PDB entry 5V74 | X-ray diffraction, 3.51 A resolution | chains H8 and Y8 of the 270 polymer chains in the assembly

Chain H8 (and Y8):
Protein: Microcompartments protein
From: Haliangium ochraceum (strain DSM 14365 / JCM 11303 / SMP-2)
Notes: chain Y8 of this document is another copy of the same molecule, construct and numbering; everything in this record applies to it too
UniProt: D0LID6 (D0LID6_HALO1); numbering as in UniProt (aligned over 1-212)
Amino-acid sequence (212 residues; numbered 1 to 212; the number before each row is that of its first residue):
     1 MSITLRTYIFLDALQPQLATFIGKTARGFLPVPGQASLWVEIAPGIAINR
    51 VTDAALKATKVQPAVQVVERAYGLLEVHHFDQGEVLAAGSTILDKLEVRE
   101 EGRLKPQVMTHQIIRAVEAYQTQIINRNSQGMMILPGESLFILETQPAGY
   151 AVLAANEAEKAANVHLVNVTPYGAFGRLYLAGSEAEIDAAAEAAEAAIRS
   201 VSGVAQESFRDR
Not modelled in the structure: 1-2, 206-212

Interface between chain H8 and chain Y8:
Contacting residue pairs - 37 pairs, chain H8 then chain Y8:
  Arg27(H8) with Arg127(Y8)
  Gly28(H8) with Ile124(Y8)
  Phe29(H8) with Tyr120(Y8), hydrophobic; Gln123(Y8); Ile124(Y8), hydrophobic
  Pro44(H8) with Thr110(Y8); Glu144(Y8); Arg177(Y8)
  Gly45(H8) with Arg177(Y8); Tyr179(Y8), hydrogen bond (backbone-side chain)
  Ile46(H8) with Thr110(Y8); Ile142(Y8); Leu143(Y8); Glu144(Y8); Arg177(Y8); Tyr179(Y8)
  Asn49(H8) with Gln121(Y8), hydrogen bond (backbone-side chain); Ile125(Y8); Leu140(Y8); Tyr179(Y8)
  Arg50(H8) with Gln112(Y8), hydrogen bond; Ile114(Y8)
  Thr52(H8) with Gln121(Y8)
  Asp53(H8) with Ile114(Y8); Val117(Y8); Glu118(Y8); Gln121(Y8)
  Leu56(H8) with Tyr120(Y8), hydrophobic
  Lys57(H8) with Arg115(Y8), hydrogen bond (side chain-backbone); Ala116(Y8), hydrogen bond (side chain-backbone)
  Gln66(H8) with Ile124(Y8)
  Val67(H8) with Arg127(Y8)
  Val68(H8) with Arg127(Y8); Asn128(Y8)
  Arg70(H8) with Arg70(Y8)
  Ala71(H8) with Arg70(Y8), hydrogen bond (backbone-side chain)
  Tyr72(H8) with Arg177(Y8)
Interface residues without a listed pair, chain H8 (22 interface residues in all): Val61, Gln62, Pro63, Glu69

Overview:
22 residues of chain H8 face 21 of chain Y8 across their interface, with 6 hydrogen bonds. Polar contacts
include Gly45(H8)-Tyr179(Y8), Asn49(H8)-Gln121(Y8) and Arg50(H8)-Gln112(Y8).
Chain H8 and chain Y8 are both Microcompartments protein (Haliangium ochraceum (strain DSM 14365 / JCM 11303 /
SMP-2)); the structure, Structure of the intact Haliangium ochraceum microcompartment shell, was determined by
X-ray diffraction, deposited together with 5V76.
